5LMQ - chains A and N of the 25 polymer chains in the assembly; structure by electron microscopy, 4.20 A resolution (low resolution: residue-level contacts below are approximate; hydrogen-bond / salt-bridge calls are withheld).

Chain A:
Molecule: 16S rRNA
Source organism: Thermus thermophilus HB8
Sequence (1522 nucleotides; row label = number of the first residue in the row; note: 44 numbers in that range are skipped by the numbering (no residue carries them; nothing is unmodelled there); a row labelled like 189A-189L holds insertion residues (189A, then the next letters in order); numbering starts at 0):
     0 UUUGUUGGAGAGUUUGAUCCUGGCUCAGGGUGAACGCUGGCGGCGUGCCU
    50 AAGACAUGCAAGUCGUGCGGGCCG
    76 CGGGGUUUU
    88 ACUCCG
    96 UGGUCAGCGGCGGACGGGUGAGUAACGCGUGGGU
  129A G
   130 ACCUACCCGGAAGAGGGGGACAACCCGGGGAAACUCGGGCUAAUCCCCCA
   180 UGUGGACCCG
189A-189L CCCCUUGGGGUG
   190 UGUCCAAAGGGCUUU
   216 GCCCGCUUCCGGAUGGGCCCGCGUCCCAUCAGCUAGUUGGUGGGGUAAUG
   266 GCCCACCAAGGCGACGACGGGUAGCCGGUCUGAGAGGAUGGCCGGCCACA
   316 GGGGCACUGAGACACGGGCCCCACUCCUACGGGAGGCAGCAGUUAGGAAU
   366 CUUCCGCAAUGGGCGCAAGCCUGACGGAGCGACGCCGCUUGGAGGAAGAA
   416 GCCCUUCGGGGUGUAAACUCCUGA
   441 ACCCGGGACGAAACCCCC
   460 GA
   470 CGAGGGGA
   479 CUGACGGUACCGGGGUAA
   498 UAGCGCCGGCCAACUCCGUGCCAGCAGCCGCGGUAAUACGGAGGGCGCGA
   548 GCGUUACCCGGAUUCACUGGGCGUAAAGGGCGUGUAGGCGGCCUGGGGCG
   598 UCCCAUGUGAAAGACCACGGCUCAACCGUGGGGGAGCGUGGGAUACGCUC
   648 AGGCUAGACGGUGGGAGAGGGUGGUGGAAUUCCCGGAGUAGCGGUGAAAU
   698 GCGCAGAUACCGGGAGGAACGCCGAUGGCGAAGGCAGCCACCUGGUCCAC
   748 CCGUGACGCUGAGGCGCGAAAGCGUGGGGAGCAAACCGGAUUAGAUACCC
   798 GGGUAGUCCACGCCCUAAACGAUGCGCGCUAGGUCUCUGGGUCU
   848 CCUGGGGGCCGAAGCUAACGCGUUAAGCGCGCCGCCUGGGGAGUACGGCC
   898 GCAAGGCUGAAACUCAAAGGAAUUGACGGGGGCCCGCACAAGCGGUGGAG
   948 CAUGUGGUUUAAUUCGAAGCAACGCGAAGAACCUUACCAGGCCUUGACAU
   998 GCUA
 1001A G
  1002 GGAACCCGGGUGAAAGCCUGGGGUGCCCC
1030A-1030D GCGA
  1031 GGGGAGCCCUAGCACAGGUGCUGCAUGGCCGUCGUCAGCUCGUGCCGUGA
  1081 GGUGUUGGGUUAAGUCCCGCAACGAGCGCAACCCCCGCCGUUAGUUGCCA
  1131 GCGGUUCGGCCGGGCACUCUAACGGGACUGCCCGCG
  1168 AAAGCGGGAGGAAGGAGGGGACGACGUCUGGUCAGCAUGGCCCUUACGGC
  1218 CUGGGCGACACACGUGCUACAAUGCCCACUACAAAGCGAUGCCACCCGGC
  1268 AACGGGGAGCUAAUCGCAAAAAGGUGGGCCCAGUUCGGAUUGGGGUCUGC
  1318 AACCCGACCCCAUGAAGCCGGAAUCGCUAGUAAUCGCGGAUCAGCC
 1363A A
  1364 UGCCGCGGUGAAUACGUUCCCGGGCCUUGUACACACCGCCCGUCACGCCA
  1414 UGGGAGCGGGCUCUACCCGAAGUCGCCGG
1442A-1442B GA
  1443 GCCUA
  1452 C
  1456 GGGCAGGCGCCGAGGGUAGGGCCCGUGACUGGGGCGAAGUCGUAACAAGG
  1506 UAGCUGUACCGGAAGGUGCGGCUGGAUCACCUCCUUUCU
Disordered / not traced: 0-4, 1533, 1543-1544
Bound ions: Mg2+ site 1 near G21 (its only coordinating residue here); Mg2+ site 2: C48, G115; Mg2+ site 3 near A53 (its only coordinating residue here); Mg2+ site 4: A59, U387; Mg2+ site 5: A109, G331; Mg2+ site 6: A116, G117, G289; Mg2+ site 7: C121, G124, U125; Mg2+ site 8 near A172 (its only coordinating residue here); Mg2+ site 9: U180, A195; Mg2+ site 10 near G258 (its only coordinating residue here); Mg2+ site 11 near G299 (its only coordinating residue here); Mg2+ site 12: A315, G317; 25 more Mg2+ sites not listed

Chain N:
Protein: 30S ribosomal protein S14 type Z
Source organism: Thermus thermophilus (strain HB8 / ATCC 27634 / DSM 579)
UniProtKB: Q5SHQ1 (RS14Z_THET8); residue numbers follow UniProt; this construct covers 1-61
Chain sequence (61 residues; numbered 1 to 61; the number before each row is that of its first residue):
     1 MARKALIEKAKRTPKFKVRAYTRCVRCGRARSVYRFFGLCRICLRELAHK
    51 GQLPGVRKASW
Disordered / not traced: 1
Bound ions: Zn2+: Cys-24, Cys-27, Cys-43

Interface between chain A and chain N:
Contacting residue pairs - 77 pairs, chain A then chain N:
  G973(A) with Arg-29(N); Arg-41(N)
  A974(A) with Arg-29(N); Arg-31(N); Ser-32(N); Arg-41(N)
  A975(A) with Arg-31(N); Ser-32(N); Tyr-34(N)
  G976(A) with Arg-31(N)
  A977(A) with Arg-31(N)
  C979(A) with Val-18(N); Arg-19(N)
  C980(A) with Val-18(N); Arg-19(N); Tyr-21(N)
  U981(A) with Leu-6(N); Glu-8(N); Tyr-21(N); Arg-23(N); Ala-30(N)
  U982(A) with Leu-6(N); Arg-23(N); Ala-30(N)
  A983(A) with Arg-3(N); Leu-6(N)
  A994(A) with Ala-5(N)
  A1015(A) with Lys-15(N)
  A1016(A) with Lys-15(N)
  G1047(A) with Lys-4(N)
  G1048(A) with Arg-3(N); Lys-4(N)
  U1049(A) with Ala-2(N); Arg-3(N)
  C1059(A) with Arg-45(N)
  C1060(A) with Arg-45(N)
  C1114(A) with Ser-60(N)
  C1115(A) with Trp-61(N)
  G1186(A) with Trp-61(N)
  G1187(A) with Ser-60(N); Trp-61(N)
  A1188(A) with Lys-58(N); Ser-60(N)
  C1189(A) with Lys-58(N)
  G1202(A) with Ala-2(N); Arg-26(N); Cys-27(N); Arg-29(N); Ile-42(N); Cys-43(N)
  C1203(A) with Ala-2(N); Arg-26(N); Cys-27(N)
  G1216(A) with Arg-3(N); Ala-5(N)
  C1217(A) with Ala-5(N)
  C1218(A) with Glu-8(N); Lys-15(N)
  U1219(A) with Lys-15(N); Arg-19(N)
  G1316(A) with Lys-17(N); Val-18(N)
  C1317(A) with Phe-16(N); Lys-17(N); Val-18(N); Arg-19(N)
  U1358(A) with Val-33(N); Tyr-34(N); Arg-35(N); Phe-36(N)
  C1359(A) with Thr-22(N); Val-33(N); Arg-35(N)
  A1360(A) with Val-18(N); Ala-20(N)
  G1368(A) with Trp-61(N)
  C1369(A) with Trp-61(N)
Also at the interface, not in a pair above, chain A (42 interface residues in all): G1050, C1113, A1256, A1318, A1357
Also at the interface, not in a pair above, chain N (34 interface residues in all): Arg-57, Ala-59

Summary:
The interface between chain A and chain N involves 42 residues on one side and 34 on the other. C48(A) and
G115(A) form the Mg2+ site 2. A59(A) and U387(A) form the Mg2+ site 4.
Here chain A is 16S rRNA (Thermus thermophilus HB8) and chain N is 30S ribosomal protein S14 type Z (Thermus
thermophilus (strain HB8 / ATCC 27634 / DSM 579)). Entry 5LMQ (Structure of bacterial 30S-IF1-IF3-mRNA-tRNA
translation pre-initiation complex, open form (state-2A)) was determined by electron microscopy (same
publication as 5LMN, 5LMO, 5LMP, 5LMR, 5LMS, 5LMT, 5LMU and 5LMV).
